PDB entry 7SY6 | electron microscopy, 2.81 A resolution | chains B and E

# Chain B
Name: Spike glycoprotein
Source organism: Severe acute respiratory syndrome coronavirus 2
Reference sequence: P0DTC2 (SPIKE_SARS2); numbering as in UniProt (aligned over 1-1208)
Chain sequence (1288 residues; row label = number of the first residue in the row):
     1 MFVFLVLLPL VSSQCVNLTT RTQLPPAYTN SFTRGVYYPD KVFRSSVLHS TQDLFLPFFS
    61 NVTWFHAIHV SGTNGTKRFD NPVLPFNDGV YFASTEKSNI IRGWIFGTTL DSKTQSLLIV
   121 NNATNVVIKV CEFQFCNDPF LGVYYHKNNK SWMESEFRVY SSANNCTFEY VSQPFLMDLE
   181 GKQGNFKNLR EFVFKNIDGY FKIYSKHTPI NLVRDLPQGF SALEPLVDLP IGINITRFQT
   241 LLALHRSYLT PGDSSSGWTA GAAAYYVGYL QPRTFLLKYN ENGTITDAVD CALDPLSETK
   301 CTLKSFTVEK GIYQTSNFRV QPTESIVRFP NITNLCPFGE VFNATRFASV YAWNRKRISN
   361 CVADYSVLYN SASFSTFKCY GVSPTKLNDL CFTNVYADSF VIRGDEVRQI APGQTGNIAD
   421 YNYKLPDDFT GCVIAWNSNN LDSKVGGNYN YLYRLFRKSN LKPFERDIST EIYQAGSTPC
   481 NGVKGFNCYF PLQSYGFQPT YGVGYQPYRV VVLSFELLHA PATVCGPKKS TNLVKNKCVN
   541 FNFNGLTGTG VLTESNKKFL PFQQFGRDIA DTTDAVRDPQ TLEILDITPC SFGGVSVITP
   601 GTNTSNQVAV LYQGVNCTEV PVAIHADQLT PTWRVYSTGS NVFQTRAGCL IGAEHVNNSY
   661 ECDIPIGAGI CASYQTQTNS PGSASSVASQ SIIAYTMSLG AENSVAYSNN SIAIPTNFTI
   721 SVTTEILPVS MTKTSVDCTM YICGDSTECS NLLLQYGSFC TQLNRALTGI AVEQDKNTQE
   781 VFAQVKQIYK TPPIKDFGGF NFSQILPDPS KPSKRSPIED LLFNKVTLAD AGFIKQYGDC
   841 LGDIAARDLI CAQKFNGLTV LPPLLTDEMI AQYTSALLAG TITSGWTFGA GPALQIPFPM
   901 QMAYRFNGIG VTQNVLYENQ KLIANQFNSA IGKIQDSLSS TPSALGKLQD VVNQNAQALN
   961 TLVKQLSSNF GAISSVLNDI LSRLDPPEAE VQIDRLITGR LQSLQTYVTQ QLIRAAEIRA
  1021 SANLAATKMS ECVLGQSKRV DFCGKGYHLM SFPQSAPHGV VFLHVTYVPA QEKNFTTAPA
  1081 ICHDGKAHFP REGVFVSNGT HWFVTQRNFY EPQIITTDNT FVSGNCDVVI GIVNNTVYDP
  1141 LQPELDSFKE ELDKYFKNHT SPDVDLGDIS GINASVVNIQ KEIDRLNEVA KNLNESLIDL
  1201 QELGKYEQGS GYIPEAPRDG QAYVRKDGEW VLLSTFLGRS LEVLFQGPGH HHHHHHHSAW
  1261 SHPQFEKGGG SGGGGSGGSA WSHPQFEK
Disordered / not traced: 1-329, 531-1288
Disulfide bonds: Cys336-Cys361, Cys379-Cys432, Cys391-Cys525, Cys480-Cys488
Covalently attached groups: N-acetylglucosamine (NAG) linked to Asn343
Sequence notes: engineered mutation Asn417 (Lys in P0DTC2), Lys484 (Glu in P0DTC2), Tyr501 (Asn in P0DTC2), Gly614 (Asp in P0DTC2); conflict Gly682 (Arg in P0DTC2), Ser683 (Arg in P0DTC2), Ser685 (Arg in P0DTC2), Pro817 (Phe in P0DTC2), Pro892 (Ala in P0DTC2), Pro899 (Ala in P0DTC2), Pro942 (Ala in P0DTC2), Pro986 (Lys in P0DTC2), Pro987 (Val in P0DTC2); expression tag (1209-1288)
Swiss-Prot annotation at these positions:
  - region: Asn280 to Cys301 (Putative superantigen), Arg403 to Asp405 (Integrin-binding motif), Asn448 to Phe456 (Immunodominant HLA epitope recognized by the CD8+), Pro681, Ala684 (Putative superantigen), Ser816 to Tyr837 (Fusion peptide 1), Lys835 to Phe855 (Fusion peptide 2), Asp1163 to Glu1202 (Heptad repeat 2)
  - site: Arg815, Ser816 (Cleavage)
  - glycosylation: Asn17 (N-linked (GlcNAc...) (complex) asparagine), Asn61 (N-linked (GlcNAc...) (hybrid) asparagine), Asn74 (N-linked (GlcNAc...) (complex) asparagine), Asn122 (N-linked (GlcNAc...) (hybrid) asparagine), Asn149 (N-linked (GlcNAc...) (complex) asparagine), Asn165 (N-linked (GlcNAc...) (complex) asparagine), Asn234 (N-linked (GlcNAc...) (high mannose) asparagine), Asn282 (N-linked (GlcNAc...) (complex) asparagine), Thr323 (O-linked (GalNAc) threonine), Ser325 (O-linked (HexNAc...) serine), Asn331 (N-linked (GlcNAc...) (complex) asparagine), Asn343 (N-linked (GlcNAc...) (complex) asparagine), Asn603 (N-linked (GlcNAc...) (hybrid) asparagine), Asn616 (N-linked (GlcNAc...) (complex) asparagine), Asn657 (N-linked (GlcNAc...) (complex) asparagine), Thr676 (O-linked (GlcNAc...) threonine), Thr678 (O-linked (GlcNAc...) threonine), Asn709 (N-linked (GlcNAc...) (high mannose) asparagine), Asn717 (N-linked (GlcNAc...) (hybrid) asparagine), Asn801 (N-linked (GlcNAc...) (hybrid) asparagine) and 6 more in UniProt
What the authors report for this chain:
  - mutagenesis - L452R: increased binding to Processed angiotensin-converting enzyme 2 (chain E)
  - mutagenesis - L452R: decreased binding to S2M11

# Chain E
Name: Processed angiotensin-converting enzyme 2
Source organism: Homo sapiens
Reference sequence: Q9BYF1 (ACE2_HUMAN); residue numbers follow UniProt; this construct covers 18-615
Chain sequence (606 residues; row label = number of the first residue in the row):
    18 QSTIEEQAKT FLDKFNHEAE DLFYQSSLAS WNYNTNITEE NVQNMNNAGD KWSAFLKEQS
    78 TLAQMYPLQE IQNLTVKLQL QALQQNGSSV LSEDKSKRLN TILNTMSTIY STGKVCNPDN
   138 PQECLLLEPG LNEIMANSLD YNERLWAWES WRSEVGKQLR PLYEEYVVLK NEMARANHYE
   198 DYGDYWRGDY EVNGVDGYDY SRGQLIEDVE HTFEEIKPLY EHLHAYVRAK LMNAYPSYIS
   258 PIGCLPAHLL GDMWGRFWTN LYSLTVPFGQ KPNIDVTDAM VDQAWDAQRI FKEAEKFFVS
   318 VGLPNMTQGF WENSMLTDPG NVQKAVCHPT AWDLGKGDFR ILMCTKVTMD DFLTAHHEMG
   378 HIQYDMAYAA QPFLLRNGAN EGFHEAVGEI MSLSAATPKH LKSIGLLSPD FQEDNETEIN
   438 FLLKQALTIV GTLPFTYMLE KWRWMVFKGE IPKDQWMKKW WEMKREIVGV VEPVPHDETY
   498 CDPASLFHVS NDYSFIRYYT RTLYQFQFQE ALCQAAKHEG PLHKCDISNS TEAGQKLFNM
   558 LRLGKSEPWT LALENVVGAK NMNVRPLLNY FEPLFTWLKD QNKNSFVGWS TDWSPYADHH
   618 HHHHHH
Disordered / not traced: 18, 615-623
Disulfide bonds: Cys133-Cys141, Cys530-Cys542
Covalently attached groups: N-acetylglucosamine (NAG) linked to Asn53, Asn90, Asn103, Asn322, Asn432, Asn546
Sequence notes: expression tag (616-623)
Swiss-Prot annotation at these positions:
  - region (Interaction with SARS-CoV spike glycoprotein): Asp30 to Tyr41, Met82 to Pro84, Lys353 to Arg357
  - active site: Glu375 (Proton acceptor), His505 (Proton donor)
  - binding site (chloride): Arg169, Trp477, Lys481
  - binding site (substrate): Arg273, His345, Pro346, Tyr515
  - binding site (Zn(2+)): His374, His378, Glu402
  - glycosylation (N-linked (GlcNAc...) asparagine): Asn53, Asn90, Asn103, Asn322, Asn432, Asn546

# How chain B and chain E interact
Pairs across the interface (34; chain B residue first):
  Tyr449(B) - Asp38(E)  hydrogen bond
  Tyr449(B) - Gln42(E)
  Tyr453(B) - His34(E)  hydrogen bond
  Phe456(B) - Thr27(E)
  Ala475(B) - Ser19(E)  hydrogen bond (backbone-backbone)
  Ala475(B) - Gln24(E)
  Ala475(B) - Thr27(E)
  Gly476(B) - Gln24(E)
  Phe486(B) - Leu79(E)
  Phe486(B) - Met82(E)  hydrophobic
  Phe486(B) - Tyr83(E)
  Asn487(B) - Gln24(E)  hydrogen bond
  Asn487(B) - Tyr83(E)  hydrogen bond
  Tyr489(B) - Gln24(E)
  Tyr489(B) - Thr27(E)
  Tyr489(B) - Phe28(E)
  Tyr489(B) - Tyr83(E)  hydrogen bond
  Gln493(B) - Lys31(E)
  Gln493(B) - His34(E)  hydrogen bond
  Ser494(B) - His34(E)
  Gly496(B) - Asp38(E)
  Gln498(B) - Tyr41(E)
  Gln498(B) - Gln42(E)  hydrogen bond
  Gln498(B) - Leu45(E)
  Thr500(B) - Tyr41(E)  hydrogen bond
  Thr500(B) - Asn330(E)
  Thr500(B) - Asp355(E)
  Thr500(B) - Arg357(E)
  Tyr501(B) - Tyr41(E)
  Tyr501(B) - Lys353(E)
  Gly502(B) - Lys353(E)  hydrogen bond (backbone-backbone)
  Gly502(B) - Gly354(E)
  Tyr505(B) - Glu37(E)  hydrogen bond
  Tyr505(B) - Lys353(E)
Interface residues without a listed pair, chain B (19 interface residues in all): Gly446, Leu455, Ser477
Interface residues without a listed pair, chain E (21 interface residues in all): Asp30, Arg393

# In short
19 residues of chain B and 21 residues of chain E are in contact, with 11 hydrogen bonds. Polar pairs include
Tyr449(B)-Asp38(E), Tyr453(B)-His34(E) and Asn487(B)-Gln24(E). N-acetylglucosamine is covalently linked to
Asn343(B). The paper reports that L452R of chain B increases binding to Processed angiotensin-converting
enzyme 2 (chain E); L452R of chain B reduces binding to S2M11.
Chain B is Spike glycoprotein (Severe acute respiratory syndrome coronavirus 2) and chain E is Processed
angiotensin-converting enzyme 2 (Homo sapiens); the structure, Cryo-EM structure of the SARS-CoV-2
D614G,N501Y,E484K,K417N mutant spike protein ectodomain bound to human ACE2 ectodomain (focused ..., was
determined by electron microscopy together with 7SXX, 7SXY, 7SXZ, 7SY0, 7SY1, 7SY2 and 5 further entries from
the same study.
